Entry 5M3J (X-ray diffraction, 3.50 A resolution); this record covers chains A and V of the 6 polymer chains in the assembly.

# Chain A
Molecule: Polymerase acidic protein
Source organism: Influenza B virus (B/Memphis/13/2003)
UniProtKB: Q5V8Z9 (Q5V8Z9_9INFB); residues 1-726 here = UniProt positions 1-726
Sequence (751 residues; numbered -13 to 737; the number before each row is that of its first residue; numbers below 1 keep their minus sign (Gly-13 is residue -13)):
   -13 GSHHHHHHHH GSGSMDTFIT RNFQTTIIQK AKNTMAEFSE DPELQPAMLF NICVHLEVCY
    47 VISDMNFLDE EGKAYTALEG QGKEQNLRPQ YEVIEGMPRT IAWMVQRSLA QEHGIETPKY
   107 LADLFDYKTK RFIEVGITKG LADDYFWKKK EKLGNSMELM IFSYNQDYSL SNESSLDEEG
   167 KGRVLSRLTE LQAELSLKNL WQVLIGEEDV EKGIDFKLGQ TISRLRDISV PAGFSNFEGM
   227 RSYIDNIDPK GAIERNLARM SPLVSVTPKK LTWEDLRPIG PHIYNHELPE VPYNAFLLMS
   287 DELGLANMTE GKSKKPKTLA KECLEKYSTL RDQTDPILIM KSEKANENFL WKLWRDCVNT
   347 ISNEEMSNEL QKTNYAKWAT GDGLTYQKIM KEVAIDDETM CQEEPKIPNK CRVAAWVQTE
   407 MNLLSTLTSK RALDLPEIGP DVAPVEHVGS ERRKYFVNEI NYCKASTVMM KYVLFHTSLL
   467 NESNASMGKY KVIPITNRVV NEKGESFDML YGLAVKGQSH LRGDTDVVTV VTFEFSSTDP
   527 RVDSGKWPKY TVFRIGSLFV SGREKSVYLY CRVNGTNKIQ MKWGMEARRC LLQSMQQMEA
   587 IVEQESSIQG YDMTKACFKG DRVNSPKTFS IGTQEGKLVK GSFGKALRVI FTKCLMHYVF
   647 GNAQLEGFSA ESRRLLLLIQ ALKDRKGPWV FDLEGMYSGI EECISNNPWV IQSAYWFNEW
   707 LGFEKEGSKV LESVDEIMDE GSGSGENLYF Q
Disordered / not traced: -13 to -1, 64-70, 723-737
Construct notes: expression tag (-13 to 0, 727-737)

# Chain V
Molecule: 14-nt RNA strand
Sequence (14 nucleotides; each row starts with the number of its first residue):
     1 AGUAGUAACA AGAG

# Interface between chain A and chain V
Residue-residue contacts (38):
  Lys330(A) with A1(V), salt bridge to the phosphate
  Trp364(A) with A1(V), base contact
  Ala365(A) with A1(V), base contact
  Thr366(A) with A1(V), base contact; A10(V), sugar contact
  Gly367(A) with A1(V), hydrogen bond to the base; A10(V), hydrogen bond to the sugar; A11(V), phosphate contact
  Asp368(A) with A11(V), phosphate contact
  Gly369(A) with A11(V), hydrogen bond to the phosphate
  Leu370(A) with A1(V), base contact; A10(V), base contact; A11(V), hydrogen bond to the phosphate
  Thr371(A) with A10(V), hydrogen bond to the phosphate; A11(V), hydrogen bond to the phosphate; G12(V), phosphate contact
  Tyr372(A) with A10(V), base contact
  Pro391(A) with U6(V), base contact
  Lys392(A) with A4(V), base contact; G5(V), base contact
  Ile393(A) with U6(V), base contact
  Pro394(A) with G5(V), base contact
  Gln504(A) with A11(V), hydrogen bond to the phosphate
  His506(A) with A11(V), stacking on the base
  Asp512(A) with C9(V), sugar contact
  Val513(A) with U3(V), sugar contact; C9(V), hydrogen bond to the sugar
  Thr515(A) with A1(V), hydrogen bond to the base; G2(V), base contact
  Arg558(A) with U3(V), salt bridge to the phosphate
  Val559(A) with A1(V), base contact; G2(V), phosphate contact
  Asn560(A) with G2(V), hydrogen bond to the sugar; U3(V), sugar contact
  Gly561(A) with U3(V), phosphate contact
  Thr562(A) with U3(V), sugar contact
  Gln566(A) with A4(V), hydrogen bond to the phosphate
  Asn692(A) with G5(V), hydrogen bond to the base
Also at the interface, not in a pair above, chain A (31 interface residues in all): Lys374, Gln388, Arg508, Lys535, Asn648
Also at the interface, not in a pair above, chain V (12 interface residues in all): A7, A13

# Overview
The interface between chain A and chain V involves 31 residues on one side and 12 on the other, with 12
hydrogen bonds, 2 salt bridges and 1 aromatic stacking contact. Among the polar pairs are Gly367(A)-A1(V),
Thr515(A)-A1(V) and Asn692(A)-G5(V).
Chain A is Polymerase acidic protein (Influenza B virus (B/Memphis/13/2003)) and chain V is a 14-nt RNA
strand; the structure, Influenza B polymerase bound to four heptad repeats of serine 5 phosphorylated Pol II
CTD, was determined by X-ray diffraction.
